PDB entry 8JJC | X-ray diffraction, 2.76 A resolution | chains B and E of the 6 polymer chains in the assembly

== Chain B ==
Molecule: Tubulin beta chain
Source organism: Sus scrofa
UniProtKB: P02554 (TBB_PIG); the author numbering skips numbers that UniProt does not, so the offset changes along the chain: 1-358 = UniProt 1-358; 367-439 = UniProt 359-431
Amino-acid sequence (431 residues; row label = number of the first residue in the row; note: 8 numbers in that range are skipped by the numbering (no residue carries them; nothing is unmodelled there)):
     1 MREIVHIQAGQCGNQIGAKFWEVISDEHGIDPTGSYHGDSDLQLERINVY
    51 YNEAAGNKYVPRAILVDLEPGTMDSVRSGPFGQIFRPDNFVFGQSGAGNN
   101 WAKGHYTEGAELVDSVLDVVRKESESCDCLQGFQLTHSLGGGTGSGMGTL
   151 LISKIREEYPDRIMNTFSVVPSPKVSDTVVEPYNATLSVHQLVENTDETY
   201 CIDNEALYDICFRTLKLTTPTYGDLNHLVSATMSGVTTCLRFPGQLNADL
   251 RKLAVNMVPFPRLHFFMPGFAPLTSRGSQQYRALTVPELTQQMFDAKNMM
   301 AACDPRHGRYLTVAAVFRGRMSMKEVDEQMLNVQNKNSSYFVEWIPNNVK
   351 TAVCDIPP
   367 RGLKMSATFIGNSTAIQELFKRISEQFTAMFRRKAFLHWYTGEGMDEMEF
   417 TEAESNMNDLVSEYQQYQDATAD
Not modelled in the structure: 1, 276-279, 439
Bound ions: Mg2+: Gln11 (together with GDP); Ca2+: Glu111 (shared with 1 residue of chain C)
Small-molecule neighbours:
  - GDP (guanosine-5'-diphosphate): Gly10, Gln11, Cys12, Gln15, Asn99, Ser138, Gly140, Gly141, Gly142, Thr143, Gly144, Val169, Pro171, Val175, Ser176, Asp177, Glu181, Asn204, Tyr222, Leu225, Asn226
  - UPO (4-(6,7-dimethoxy-3,4-dihydro-1H-isoquinolin-2-yl)-6-(3-methoxyphenyl)pyrimidin-2-amine): Ile4, Tyr50, Gln134, Asn165, Phe167, Glu198, Tyr200, Val236, Thr237, Cys239, Leu240, Leu246, Asn247, Ala248, Leu250, Leu253, Ala254, Asn256, Met257, Phe266, Ala314, Val316, Lys350, Ala352, Ile376

== Chain E ==
Molecule: Stathmin-4
Source organism: Rattus norvegicus
UniProtKB: P63043 (STMN4_RAT); residues -43 to 145 here correspond to UniProt positions 1-189 (UniProt number = residue number + 44)
Amino-acid sequence (189 residues; row label = number of the first residue in the row; numbers below 1 keep their minus sign (Met-43 is residue -43)):
   -43 MTLAAYKEKMKELPLVSLFCSCFLSDPLNKSSYKYEADTVDLNWCVISDM
     7 EVIELNKCTSGQSFEVILKPPSFDGVPEFNASLPRRRDPSLEEIQKKLEA
    57 AEERRKYQEAELLKHLAEKREHEREVIQKAIEENNNFIKMAKEKLAQKME
   107 SNKENREAHLAAMLERLQEKDKHAEEVRKNKELKEEASR
Not modelled in the structure: -43 to 5, 29-43, 144-145

== Chain B / chain E interface ==
Contacting residue pairs - 24 pairs, chain B then chain E:
  His105(B) with Lys75(E), hydrogen bond
  Tyr106(B) with His78(E), hydrogen bond; Glu79(E); Val82(E), hydrophobic; Ile83(E)
  Leu150(B) with Glu79(E)
  Ser153(B) with Leu72(E); Lys75(E); Arg76(E), hydrogen bond (backbone-side chain)
  Lys154(B) with Arg76(E); Glu79(E), salt bridge
  Arg156(B) with Leu68(E)
  Glu157(B) with Leu72(E); Arg76(E), salt bridge
  Gln191(B) with Lys75(E)
  Glu194(B) with His71(E)
  Glu409(B) with Val82(E); Ala86(E)
  Gly410(B) with Val82(E); Lys85(E); Ala86(E)
  Met411(B) with Val82(E); Lys85(E)
  Glu415(B) with His78(E), salt bridge
Interface residues without a listed pair, chain B (17 interface residues in all): Thr107, Pro160, Thr407, Gly408
Interface residues without a listed pair, chain E (13 interface residues in all): Glu65, Leu69

== In short ==
The interface between chain B and chain E involves 17 residues on one side and 13 on the other; the contacts
include 3 hydrogen bonds and 3 salt bridges. Polar contacts include Lys154(B)-Glu79(E), Glu157(B)-Arg76(E) and
Glu415(B)-His78(E). Bound to chain B: compound UPO and GDP.
Here chain B is Tubulin beta chain (Sus scrofa) and chain E is Stathmin-4 (Rattus norvegicus). Entry 8JJC
(Tubulin-Y62) was determined by X-ray diffraction together with 8JJB from the same study.
